8BB1 - chains A and C of the 8 polymer chains in the assembly; structure by electron microscopy, 2.80 A resolution.

[Chain A (and C)]
Molecule: S-adenosylmethionine synthase
From: Escherichia coli
Notes: EC 2.5.1.6; chain C of this document is another copy of the same molecule, construct and numbering; everything in this record applies to it too
UniProt: P0A817 (METK_ECOLI); residues 0-383 here correspond to UniProt positions 1-384 (UniProt number = residue number + 1)
Sequence (384 residues; numbered 0 to 383; the number before each row is that of its first residue; numbering starts at 0):
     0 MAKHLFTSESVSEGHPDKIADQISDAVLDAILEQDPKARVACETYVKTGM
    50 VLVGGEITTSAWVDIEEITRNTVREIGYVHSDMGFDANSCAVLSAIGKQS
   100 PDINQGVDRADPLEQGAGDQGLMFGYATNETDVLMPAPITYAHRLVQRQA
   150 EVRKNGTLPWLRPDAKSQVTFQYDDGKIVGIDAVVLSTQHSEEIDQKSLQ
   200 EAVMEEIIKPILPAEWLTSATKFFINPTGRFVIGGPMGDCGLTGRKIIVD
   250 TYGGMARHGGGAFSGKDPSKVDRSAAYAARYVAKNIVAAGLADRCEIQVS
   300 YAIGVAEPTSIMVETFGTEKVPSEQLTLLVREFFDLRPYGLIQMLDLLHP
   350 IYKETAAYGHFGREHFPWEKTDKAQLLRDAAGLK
Not modelled in the structure: 0, 103-107
Curated features (UniProtKB/Swiss-Prot):
  - region: Gln98 to Arg108 (Flexible loop)
  - binding site (ATP): His14, Asp163 to Lys165, Arg229, Phe230, Asp238, Arg244, Lys245, Ala261, Lys265
  - binding site (Mg(2+)): Asp16
  - binding site (K(+)): Glu42
  - binding site (L-methionine): Glu55, Gln98, Asp238, Lys269
  - modified residue: Lys2 (N6-acetyllysine)

[How chain A and chain C interact]
Contacting residue pairs (14):
  Trp61(A) - Trp61(C)  hydrophobic
  Asp63(A) - Lys97(C)
  Glu65(A) - Ile95(C)
  Glu65(A) - Gly96(C)
  Val91(A) - Ser93(C)
  Leu92(A) - Ser93(C)
  Leu92(A) - Ala94(C)  hydrophobic
  Ser93(A) - Val91(C)
  Ser93(A) - Leu92(C)
  Ser93(A) - Ser93(C)  hydrogen bond (backbone-backbone)
  Ala94(A) - Leu92(C)  hydrophobic
  Ile95(A) - Glu65(C)
  Gly96(A) - Glu65(C)
  Lys97(A) - Asp63(C)
Interface residues without a listed pair, chain A (12 interface residues in all): Leu51, Val62
Interface residues without a listed pair, chain C (11 interface residues in all): Val62

[Overview]
12 residues of chain A and 11 residues of chain C are in contact, with 1 hydrogen bond. Its one hydrogen bond,
Ser93(A)-Ser93(C), is backbone to backbone. From UniProt: 11 ATP-binding residues, Mg2+-binding residue
Asp16(A), K+-binding residue Glu42(A) and 4 L-methionine-binding residues on chain A.
Both chains are S-adenosylmethionine synthase (Escherichia coli). Entry 8BB1 (T3 SAM lyase in complex with
S-adenosylmethionine synthase) was determined by electron microscopy.
